1TMG - chains E and I; structure by X-ray diffraction, 1.67 A resolution.

[Chain E]
Name: Subtilisin BPN'
Organism: Bacillus amyloliquefaciens
Notes: EC 3.4.21.62; engineered mutation(s): C-terminal, 6-His tag
Reference sequence: P00782 (SUBT_BACAM); residues 1-275 here correspond to UniProt positions 108-382 (UniProt number = residue number + 107)
Chain sequence (281 residues; numbered 1 to 281; the number before each row is that of its first residue):
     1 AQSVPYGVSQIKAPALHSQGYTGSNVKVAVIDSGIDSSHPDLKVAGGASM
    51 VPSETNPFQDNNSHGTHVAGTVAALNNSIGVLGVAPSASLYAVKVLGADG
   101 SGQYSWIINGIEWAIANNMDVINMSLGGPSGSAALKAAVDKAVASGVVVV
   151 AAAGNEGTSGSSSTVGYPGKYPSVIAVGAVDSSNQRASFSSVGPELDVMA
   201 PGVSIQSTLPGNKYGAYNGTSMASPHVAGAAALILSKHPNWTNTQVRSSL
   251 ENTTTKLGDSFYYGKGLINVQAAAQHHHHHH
Differences from the reference sequence: expression tag (276-281)
Bound ions: Ca2+: Gln2, Asp41, Leu75, Asn77, Ile79, Val81; Na+: Gly169, Tyr171, Val174

[Chain I]
Name: chymotrypsin inhibitor 2
Organism: Hordeum vulgare subsp. vulgare
Reference sequence: Q40059 (Q40059_HORVU); residues 21-83 here correspond to UniProt positions 22-84 (UniProt number = residue number + 1)
Chain sequence (64 residues; row label = number of the first residue in the row):
    20 MKTEWPELVGKSVEEAKKVILQDKPAAQIIVLPVGTIVTFEYRIDRVRLF
    70 VDRLDNIAQVPRVG
Differences from the reference sequence: initiating methionine (20); engineered mutation Phe59 (Met60 in Q40059)

[Chain E / chain I interface]
Residue-residue contacts (45):
  His64(E) with Thr58(I); Phe59(I); Glu60(I)
  Leu96(E) with Ile56(I); Thr58(I)
  Asp99(E) with Ile49(I); Leu51(I)
  Gly100(E) with Ile56(I); Val57(I); Thr58(I), hydrogen bond (backbone-backbone)
  Ser101(E) with Leu51(I); Ile56(I); Val57(I)
  Gly102(E) with Thr55(I); Ile56(I), hydrogen bond (backbone-backbone)
  Gln103(E) with Thr55(I)
  Tyr104(E) with Gly54(I); Thr55(I); Ile56(I)
  Ile107(E) with Ile56(I), hydrophobic
  Ser125(E) with Thr58(I); Phe59(I), hydrogen bond (backbone-backbone)
  Leu126(E) with Ile56(I), hydrophobic; Val57(I); Phe59(I)
  Gly127(E) with Ile56(I); Val57(I), hydrogen bond (backbone-backbone); Phe59(I)
  Gly128(E) with Ile56(I); Phe59(I)
  Pro129(E) with Gln78(I)
  Ala152(E) with Phe59(I)
  Gly154(E) with Phe59(I)
  Asn155(E) with Phe59(I), hydrogen bond (side chain-backbone); Glu60(I), hydrogen bond (side chain-backbone); Tyr61(I)
  Glu156(E) with Arg81(I), salt bridge
  Phe189(E) with Tyr61(I), hydrophobic
  Asn218(E) with Glu60(I); Tyr61(I), hydrogen bond (backbone-backbone)
  Gly219(E) with Phe59(I); Tyr61(I)
  Thr220(E) with Phe59(I)
  Ser221(E) with Phe59(I), hydrogen bond (backbone-backbone); Glu60(I), hydrogen bond (side chain-backbone)
Other interface residues (no listed pair), chain E (28 interface residues in all): Leu135, Ala153, Gly166, Tyr167, Met222
Other interface residues (no listed pair), chain I (13 interface residues in all): Arg67

[Overview]
28 residues of chain E face 13 of chain I across their interface; the contacts include 9 hydrogen bonds and 1
salt bridge. Among the polar pairs are Glu156(E)-Arg81(I), Asn155(E)-Phe59(I) and Asn155(E)-Glu60(I). Gln2(E),
Asp41(E), Leu75(E), Asn77(E), Ile79(E) and Val81(E) form the Ca2+ site.
Chain E is Subtilisin BPN' (Bacillus amyloliquefaciens) and chain I is chymotrypsin inhibitor 2 (Hordeum
vulgare subsp. vulgare); the structure, crystal structure of the complex of subtilisin BPN' with chymotrypsin
inhibitor 2 M59F mutant, was determined by X-ray diffraction together with 1TM3, 1TM4, 1TM5, 1TM7, 1TO1 and
1TO2 from the same study.
